5MW2 - chain A; structure by X-ray diffraction, 2.35 A resolution.

# Chain A
Name: B-cell lymphoma 6 protein
Organism: Homo sapiens
Reference sequence: P41182 (BCL6_HUMAN); residue numbers follow UniProt; this construct covers 5-129
Sequence (126 residues; each row starts with the number of its first residue):
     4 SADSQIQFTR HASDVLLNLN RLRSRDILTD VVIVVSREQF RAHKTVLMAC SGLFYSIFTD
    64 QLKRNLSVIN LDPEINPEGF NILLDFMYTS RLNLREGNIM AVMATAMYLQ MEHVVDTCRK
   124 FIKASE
Disordered / not traced: 4-6, 129
Construct notes: expression tag (4); conflict Gln-8 (Cys in P41182), Arg-67 (Cys in P41182), Asn-84 (Cys in P41182)
Residues lining bound ligands: U52 (2-[6-[[5-chloranyl-2-[(3S,5R)-3,5-dimethylpiperidin-1-yl]pyrimidin-4-yl]amino]-1-methyl-2-oxidanylidene-quinolin-3-yl]oxy-N-methyl-ethanamide): Phe-11, His-14, Asn-21, Arg-24, Leu-25, Met-51, Ala-52, Cys-53, Ser-54, Gly-55, Tyr-58, Phe-89, Gln-113, Met-114, Glu-115, His-116, Val-117
Swiss-Prot annotation at these positions:
  - mutagenesis: Asn-21 (N21K: Abolishes interaction with NCOR2 and HDAC2, no effect on interaction with CTBP1 and transcriptional autoinhibition; when associated with A-116 and 376-Q--Q-379), Ser-59 (S59A: Abolished ubiquitination by the SCF(FBXL17) complex), His-116 (H116A: Abolishes interaction with NCOR2 and HDAC2, no effect on interaction with CTBP1 and transcriptional autoinhibition; when associated with K-21 and 376-Q--Q-379)

# Summary
Bound to chain A: compound U52. Curated annotation (UniProt) lists 3 mutagenesis sites.
Chain A is B-cell lymphoma 6 protein (Homo sapiens); the structure, CRYSTAL STRUCTURE OF BCL-6 BTB-domain with
BI-3802, was determined by X-ray diffraction (same publication as 5MW6 and 5MWD).
